Entry 6YWR (X-ray diffraction, 1.50 A resolution); this record covers chains B and A.

[Chain B (and A)]
Molecule: Multi-sensor hybrid histidine kinase
Source organism: Chloroflexus aggregans (strain MD-66 / DSM 9485)
Notes: chain A of this document is another copy of the same molecule, construct and numbering; everything in this record applies to it too
UniProtKB: B8GAY9 (B8GAY9_CHLAD); residue numbers follow UniProt; this construct covers 47-153
Chain sequence (113 residues; numbered 47 to 159; the number before each row is that of its first residue):
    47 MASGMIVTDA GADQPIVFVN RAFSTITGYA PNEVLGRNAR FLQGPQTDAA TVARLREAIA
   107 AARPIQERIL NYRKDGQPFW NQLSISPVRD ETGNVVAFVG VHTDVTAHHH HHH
Disordered / not traced: 47, 155-159 (chain A: 47, 152-159)
Differences from the reference sequence: engineered mutation A85 (Cys in B8GAY9), H148 (Gln in B8GAY9); expression tag (154-159)
Ligand contacts: FMN (flavin mononucleotide): I52, T54, Q60, N84, A85, R86, L88, Q89, V98, L101, R102, I105, I115, N117, N127, L129, I131, F144, V145, G146, H148
What the authors report for this chain:
  - binding site for flavin mononucleotide: H148
  - conformationally variable residues (side-chain flip): H148, D150
  - contacts within the chain: N127-H148 (hydrogen bond)

[Interface between chain B and chain A]
Contacting residue pairs - 30 pairs, chain B then chain A:
  S49(B) - D136(A)  hydrogen bond
  S49(B) - V142(A)
  M51(B) - V53(A)  hydrophobic
  M51(B) - A143(A)  hydrophobic
  V53(B) - M51(A)  hydrophobic
  V63(B) - F64(A)
  F64(B) - V63(A)
  F64(B) - F64(A)  hydrophobic
  N66(B) - V142(A)
  Q112(B) - E137(A)
  Q128(B) - E137(A)  hydrogen bond
  L129(B) - E137(A)
  S130(B) - E137(A)
  V134(B) - V145(A)  hydrophobic
  V134(B) - V147(A)  hydrophobic
  R135(B) - V147(A)
  D136(B) - S49(A)  hydrogen bond
  D136(B) - V147(A)
  D136(B) - T149(A)
  E137(B) - Q112(A)
  E137(B) - Q128(A)  hydrogen bond
  E137(B) - T149(A)  hydrogen bond (backbone-side chain)
  T138(B) - T149(A)
  V142(B) - S49(A)
  V142(B) - M51(A)  hydrophobic
  A143(B) - M51(A)  hydrophobic
  V145(B) - V134(A)  hydrophobic
  V147(B) - V134(A)  hydrophobic
  V147(B) - R135(A)
  V147(B) - D136(A)
Other interface residues (no listed pair), chain B (20 interface residues in all): T149
Other interface residues (no listed pair), chain A (19 interface residues in all): N66, L129, S130

[Overview]
Chain B and chain A form an interface of 20 and 19 residues respectively, with 5 hydrogen bonds. Polar
contacts include S49(B)-D136(A), Q128(B)-E137(A) and E137(B)-T149(A). Chain B binds flavin mononucleotide. The
paper reports a binding site for flavin mononucleotide at H148(B); conformational variability at H148(B) and
D150(B).
Both chains are Multi-sensor hybrid histidine kinase (Chloroflexus aggregans (strain MD-66 / DSM 9485)). Entry
6YWR (Structure of Chloroflexus aggregans flavin based fluorescent protein (CagFbFP) Q148H variant (space
group C2)) was determined by X-ray diffraction (same publication as 6YWG, 6YWH, 6YWI, 6YWQ and 6YXC).
